PDB entry 5EHJ | X-ray diffraction, 2.50 A resolution | chains A and B of the 4 polymer chains in the assembly

Chain A (and B):
Molecule: Estrogen receptor
From: Homo sapiens
Notes: chain B of this document is another copy of the same molecule, construct and numbering; everything in this record applies to it too
UniProt: P03372 (ESR1_HUMAN); numbering as in UniProt (aligned over 298-554)
Chain sequence (257 residues; numbered 298 to 554; the number before each row is that of its first residue):
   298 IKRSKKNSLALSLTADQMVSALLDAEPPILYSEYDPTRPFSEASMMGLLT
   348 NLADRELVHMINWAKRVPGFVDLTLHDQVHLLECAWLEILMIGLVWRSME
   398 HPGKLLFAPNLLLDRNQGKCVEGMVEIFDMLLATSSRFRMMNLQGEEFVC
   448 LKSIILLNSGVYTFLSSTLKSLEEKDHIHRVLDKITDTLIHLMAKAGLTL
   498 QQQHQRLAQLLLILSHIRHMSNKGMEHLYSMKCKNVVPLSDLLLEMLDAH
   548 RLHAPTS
Unresolved in the structure: 298-304, 417-420, 460-470, 549-554 (chain B: 298-304, 337, 414-417, 462-466, 549-554)
Sequence notes: engineered mutation S537 (Tyr in P03372)
Small-molecule neighbours: 5K5 (4,4'-[(4aR,8aR)-octahydronaphthalen-2(1H)-ylidenemethanediyl]diphenol): M343, L346, T347, L349, A350, E353, W383, L384, L387, M388, L391, R394, F404, M421, I424, F425, L428, H524, L525, L540

Chain A / chain B interface:
Contacting residue pairs (56):
  M427(A) - T460(B)
  R434(A) - Y459(B)  hydrogen bond
  R434(A) - H476(B)  hydrogen bond
  I451(A) - L509(B)  hydrophobic
  N455(A) - L509(B)  hydrogen bond (side chain-backbone)
  N455(A) - H513(B)  hydrogen bond
  S456(A) - H513(B)
  V458(A) - H513(B)
  Y459(A) - A430(B)  hydrophobic
  Y459(A) - T431(B)
  Y459(A) - H513(B)
  H476(A) - R434(B)  hydrogen bond
  D480(A) - Q502(B)
  D480(A) - Q506(B)  hydrogen bond
  T483(A) - H501(B)
  T483(A) - A505(B)
  D484(A) - Q498(B)  hydrogen bond
  D484(A) - Q502(B)  hydrogen bond
  I487(A) - H501(B)
  L497(A) - L497(B)  hydrophobic
  Q498(A) - D484(B)
  Q500(A) - H501(B)
  H501(A) - T483(B)
  H501(A) - D484(B)  salt bridge
  H501(A) - I487(B)
  H501(A) - H501(B)
  H501(A) - L504(B)
  Q502(A) - D480(B)
  Q502(A) - D484(B)  hydrogen bond
  L504(A) - H501(B)
  A505(A) - T483(B)
  A505(A) - L508(B)  hydrophobic
  Q506(A) - D480(B)  hydrogen bond
  L508(A) - A505(B)  hydrophobic
  L508(A) - L509(B)  hydrophobic
  L509(A) - I451(B)  hydrophobic
  L509(A) - N455(B)
  L509(A) - L511(B)  hydrophobic
  L511(A) - L509(B)  hydrophobic
  L511(A) - S512(B)
  S512(A) - L511(B)
  S512(A) - R515(B)  hydrogen bond (backbone-side chain)
  H513(A) - N455(B)  hydrogen bond (side chain-backbone)
  H513(A) - S456(B)
  H513(A) - V458(B)
  H513(A) - Y459(B)
  H513(A) - R515(B)  hydrogen bond
  R515(A) - S512(B)  hydrogen bond
  R515(A) - H513(B)
  R515(A) - H516(B)
  H516(A) - R515(B)
  H516(A) - N519(B)  hydrogen bond
  N519(A) - H516(B)  hydrogen bond
  N519(A) - N519(B)  hydrogen bond
  K520(A) - N519(B)
  E523(A) - E523(B)
Also at the interface, not in a pair above, chain A (33 interface residues in all): A430, L479, I510
Also at the interface, not in a pair above, chain B (32 interface residues in all): G457, L479

In short:
33 residues of chain A and 32 residues of chain B are in contact; the contacts include 17 hydrogen bonds and 1
salt bridge. Polar contacts include H501(A)-D484(B), R434(A)-Y459(B) and R434(A)-H476(B). Ligands of chain A:
compound 5K5.
Both chains are Estrogen receptor (Homo sapiens). Entry 5EHJ (Crystal Structure of the ER-alpha Ligand-binding
Domain in Complex with the Cyclofenil Derivative
4,4'-[(4aR,8aR)-octahydronaphthalen-2(1H)-ylidenemethanediyl]diphenol) was determined by X-ray diffraction
(same publication as 4ZN7, 4ZNH, 4ZNS, 4ZNT, 4ZNU, 4ZNV and 50 further entries).
